Entry 6HKT (X-ray diffraction, 9.70 A resolution (very low resolution: no residue pairs are listed; an interface is given only as per-side residue counts)); this record covers chains E and J of the 50 polymer chains in the assembly.

== Chain E ==
Molecule: Histone H3.1
Source organism: Homo sapiens
UniProt: P68431 (H31_HUMAN); residues 0-135 here correspond to UniProt positions 1-136 (UniProt number = residue number + 1)
Sequence (139 residues; numbered -3 to 135; the number before each row is that of its first residue; numbers below 1 keep their minus sign (Gly-3 is residue -3)):
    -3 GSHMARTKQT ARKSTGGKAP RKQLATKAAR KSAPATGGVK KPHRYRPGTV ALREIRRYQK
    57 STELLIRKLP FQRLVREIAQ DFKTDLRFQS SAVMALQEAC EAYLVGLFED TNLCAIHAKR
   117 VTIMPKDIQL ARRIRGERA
Disordered / not traced: -3 to 37
Differences from the reference sequence: expression tag (-3 to -1)

== Chain J ==
Molecule: 1122-nt DNA strand
Sequence (1122 nucleotides; numbered 1 to 1122; the number before each row is that of its first residue):
     1 ATCGCTGTTC AATACATGCA CAGGATGTAT ATATCTGACA CGTGCCTGGA GACTAGGGAG
    61 TAATCCCCTT GGCGGTTAAA ACGCGGGGGA CAGCGCGTAC GTGCGTTTAA GCGGTGCTAG
   121 AGCTGTCTAC GACCAATTGA GCGGCCTCGG CACCGGGATT CTCCAGGGCG GCCGCGTATA
   181 GGGTCTCGGG GCTGTTCAAT ACATGCACAG GATGTATATA TCTGACACGT GCCTGGAGAC
   241 TAGGGAGTAA TCCCCTTGGC GGTTAAAACG CGGGGGACAG CGCGTACGTG CGTTTAAGCG
   301 GTGCTAGAGC TGTCTACGAC CAATTGAGCG GCCTCGGCAC CGGGATTCTC CAGGGCGGCC
   361 GCGTATAGGG TCTCGGGGCT GTTCAATACA TGCACAGGAT GTATATATCT GACACGTGCC
   421 TGGAGACTAG GGAGTAATCC CCTTGGCGGT TAAAACGCGG GGGACAGCGC GTACGTGCGT
   481 TTAAGCGGTG CTAGAGCTGT CTACGACCAA TTGAGCGGCC TCGGCACCGG GATTCTCCAG
   541 GGCGGCCGCG TATAGGGTCT CGGGGCTGTT CAATACATGC ACAGGATGTA TATATCTGAC
   601 ACGTGCCTGG AGACTAGGGA GTAATCCCCT TGGCGGTTAA AACGCGGGGG ACAGCGCGTA
   661 CGTGCGTTTA AGCGGTGCTA GAGCTGTCTA CGACCAATTG AGCGGCCTCG GCACCGGGAT
   721 TCTCCAGGGC GGCCGCGTAT AGGGTCTCGG GGCTGTTCAA TACATGCACA GGATGTATAT
   781 ATCTGACACG TGCCTGGAGA CTAGGGAGTA ATCCCCTTGG CGGTTAAAAC GCGGGGGACA
   841 GCGCGTACGT GCGTTTAAGC GGTGCTAGAG CTGTCTACGA CCAATTGAGC GGCCTCGGCA
   901 CCGGGATTCT CCAGGGCGGC CGCGTATAGG GTCTCGGGGC TGTTCAATAC ATGCACAGGA
   961 TGTATATATC TGACACGTGC CTGGAGACTA GGGAGTAATC CCCTTGGCGG TTAAAACGCG
  1021 GGGGACAGCG CGTACGTGCG TTTAAGCGGT GCTAGAGCTG TCTACGACCA ATTGAGCGGC
  1081 CTCGGCACCG GGATTCTCCA GGGCGGCCGC GTATAGGGTG AT

== How chain E and chain J interact ==
At this resolution (10 A) residue pairs are not listed: 16 residues of chain E and 14 of chain J lie at the interface.

== In short ==
16 residues of chain E face 14 of chain J across their interface.
Chain E is Histone H3.1 (Homo sapiens) and chain J is a 1122-nt DNA strand; the structure, Structure of an
H1-bound 6-nucleosome array, was determined by X-ray diffraction.
